PDB entry 3BQ2 | X-ray diffraction, 2.70 A resolution | chains T and A of the 3 polymer chains in the assembly

[Chain T]
Molecule: 15-nt DNA strand
Sequence (15 nucleotides; numbered 1 to 15; the number before each row is that of its first residue):
     1 TTCCGCCCGGCTTCC
Disordered / not traced: 1-2, 15

[Chain A]
Name: DNA polymerase IV
Organism: Sulfolobus acidocaldarius
Notes: EC 2.7.7.7
UniProtKB: Q4JB80 (DPO4_SULAC); numbering as in UniProt (aligned over 1-354)
Amino-acid sequence (354 residues; numbered 1 to 354; the number before each row is that of its first residue):
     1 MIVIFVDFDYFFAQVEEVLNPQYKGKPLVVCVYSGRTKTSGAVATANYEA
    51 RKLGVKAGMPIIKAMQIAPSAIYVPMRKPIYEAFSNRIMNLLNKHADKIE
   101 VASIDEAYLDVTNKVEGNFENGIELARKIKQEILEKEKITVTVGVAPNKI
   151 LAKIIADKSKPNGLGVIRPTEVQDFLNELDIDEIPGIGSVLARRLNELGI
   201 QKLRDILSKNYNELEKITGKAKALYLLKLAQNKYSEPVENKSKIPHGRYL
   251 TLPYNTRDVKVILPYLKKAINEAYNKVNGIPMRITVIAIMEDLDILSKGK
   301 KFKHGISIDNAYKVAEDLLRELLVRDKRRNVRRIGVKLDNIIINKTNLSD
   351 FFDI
Disordered / not traced: 36-38, 345-354
Swiss-Prot annotation at these positions:
  - active site: Glu-106
  - binding site (Mg(2+)): Asp-7, Asp-105
  - site: Phe-12 (Substrate discrimination)
Bound ions: Ca2+ near Asp-105 (its only coordinating residue here)

[Interface between chain T and chain A]
Pairs across the interface (10):
  DC3(T) / Gly-58(A)  base contact
  DG5(T) / Ser-34(A)  phosphate contact
  DC6(T) / Tyr-249(A)  stacking on the base
  DC6(T) / Ile-289(A)  base contact
  DC6(T) / Ile-295(A)  sugar contact
  DC6(T) / Arg-333(A)  base contact
  DG9(T) / Arg-283(A)  salt bridge to the phosphate
  DG10(T) / Ala-221(A)  phosphate contact
  DC11(T) / Gly-219(A)  phosphate contact
  DC11(T) / Ala-221(A)  hydrogen bond to the phosphate
Interface residues without a listed pair, chain T (7 interface residues in all): DC7
Interface residues without a listed pair, chain A (12 interface residues in all): Ala-57, Lys-220, Ile-287

[Overview]
The interface between chain T and chain A involves 7 residues on one side and 12 on the other; the contacts
include 1 hydrogen bond, 1 salt bridge and 1 aromatic stacking contact. Polar pairs include DC11(T)/Ala-221(A)
and DG9(T)/Arg-283(A).
Here chain T is a 15-nt DNA strand and chain A is DNA polymerase IV (Sulfolobus acidocaldarius). Entry 3BQ2
(Post-insertion binary complex of Dbh DNA polymerase) was determined by X-ray diffraction, deposited together
with 3BQ0 and 3BQ1.
